5K4C - chain A; structure by X-ray diffraction, 1.70 A resolution.

Chain A:
Name: Eukaryotic translation initiation factor 3 subunit D
From: Nasonia vitripennis
UniProtKB: K7IM66 (K7IM66_NASVI); residues 172-537 here = UniProt positions 172-537
Chain sequence (368 residues; row label = number of the first residue in the row):
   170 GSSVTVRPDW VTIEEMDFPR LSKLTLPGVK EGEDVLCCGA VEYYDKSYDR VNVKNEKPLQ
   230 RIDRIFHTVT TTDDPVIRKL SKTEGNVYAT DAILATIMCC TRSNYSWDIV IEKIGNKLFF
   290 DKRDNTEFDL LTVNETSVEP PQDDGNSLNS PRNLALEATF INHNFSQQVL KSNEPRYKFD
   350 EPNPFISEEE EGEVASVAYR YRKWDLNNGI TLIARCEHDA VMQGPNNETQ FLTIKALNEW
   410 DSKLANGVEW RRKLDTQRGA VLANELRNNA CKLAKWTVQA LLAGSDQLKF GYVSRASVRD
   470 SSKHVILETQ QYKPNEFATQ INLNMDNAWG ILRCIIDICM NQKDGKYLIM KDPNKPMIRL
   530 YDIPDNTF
Unresolved in the structure: 170-171
Construct notes: expression tag (170-171)
UniProt features mapped onto this chain:
  - region: E296 to P310 (RNA gate)

Overview:
Chain A is Eukaryotic translation initiation factor 3 subunit D (Nasonia vitripennis); the structure,
Structure of eukaryotic translation initiation factor 3 subunit D (eIF3d) cap binding domain from Nasonia
vitripennis ..., was determined by X-ray diffraction together with 5K4B and 5K4D from the same study.
